Entry 9OX9 (electron microscopy, 2.85 A resolution); this record covers chains D and E of the 6 polymer chains in the assembly.

== Chain D (and E) ==
Protein: vesicle-fusing ATPase
From: Schistosoma mansoni
Notes: EC 3.6.4.6; chain E of this document is another copy of the same molecule, construct and numbering; everything in this record applies to it too
Reference sequence: G4M0P7 (G4M0P7_SCHMA); residues 1-803 here = UniProt positions 1-803
Sequence (839 residues; row label = number of the first residue in the row; numbers below 1 keep their minus sign (Met-35 is residue -35)):
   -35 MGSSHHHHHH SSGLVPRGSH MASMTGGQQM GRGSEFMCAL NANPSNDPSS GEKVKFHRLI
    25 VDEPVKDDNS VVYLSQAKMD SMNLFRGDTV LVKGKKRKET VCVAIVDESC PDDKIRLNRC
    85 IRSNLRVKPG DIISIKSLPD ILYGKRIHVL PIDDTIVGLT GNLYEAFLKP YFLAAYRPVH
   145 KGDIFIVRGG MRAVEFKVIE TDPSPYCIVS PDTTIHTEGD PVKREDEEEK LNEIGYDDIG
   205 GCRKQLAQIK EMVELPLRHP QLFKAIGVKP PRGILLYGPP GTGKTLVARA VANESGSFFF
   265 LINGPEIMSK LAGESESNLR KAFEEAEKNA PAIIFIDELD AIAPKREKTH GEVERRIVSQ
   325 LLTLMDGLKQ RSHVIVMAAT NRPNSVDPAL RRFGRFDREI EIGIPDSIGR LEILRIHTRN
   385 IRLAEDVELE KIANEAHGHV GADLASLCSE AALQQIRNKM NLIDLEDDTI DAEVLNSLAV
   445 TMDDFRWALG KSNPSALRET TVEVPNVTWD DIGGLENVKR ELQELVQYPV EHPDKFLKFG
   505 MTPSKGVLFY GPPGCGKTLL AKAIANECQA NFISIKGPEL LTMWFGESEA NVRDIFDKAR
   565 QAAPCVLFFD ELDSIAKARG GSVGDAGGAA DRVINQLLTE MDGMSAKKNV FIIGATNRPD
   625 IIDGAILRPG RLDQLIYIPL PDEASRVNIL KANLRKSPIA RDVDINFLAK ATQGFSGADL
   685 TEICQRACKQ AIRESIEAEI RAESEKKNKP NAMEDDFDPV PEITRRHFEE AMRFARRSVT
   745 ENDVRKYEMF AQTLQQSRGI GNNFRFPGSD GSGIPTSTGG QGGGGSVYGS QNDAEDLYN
Disordered / not traced: -35 to 192, 428-433, 551-553, 583-591, 710-719, 759-803 (chain E: -35 to 192, 428-433, 551-553, 583-591, 709-719, 759-803)
Construct notes: initiating methionine (-35); expression tag (-34 to 0)
Ligand contacts: cb-5083 (JDP; 1-[4-(benzylamino)-7,8-dihydro-5H-pyrano[4,3-d]pyrimidin-2-yl]-2-methyl-1H-indole-4-carboxamide): Val471, Asp475, Ile476, Gly518, Cys519, Gly520, Leu523, Ser649, Asn652, Ile653, Ala656, Asn657, Gly681, Ala682, Thr685
What the authors report for this chain:
  - specificity-determining residues: Asn652 (proposed by the authors, not directly observed)

== Interface between chain D and chain E ==
Residue-residue contacts - 75 pairs, chain D then chain E:
  Lys194(D) - Arg335(E)
  Pro244(D) - Phe357(E)
  Pro269(D) - Ser323(E)
  Pro269(D) - Thr327(E)
  Glu270(D) - Thr327(E)
  Met272(D) - Arg320(E)
  Met272(D) - Ser323(E)
  Ser273(D) - Arg320(E)
  Ser273(D) - Ser323(E)
  Ser273(D) - Gln324(E)  hydrogen bond
  Ser273(D) - Thr327(E)
  Lys274(D) - Arg320(E)  hydrogen bond (backbone-side chain)
  Leu275(D) - Arg320(E)
  Glu302(D) - Arg359(E)  salt bridge
  Ala305(D) - Arg310(E)
  Thr313(D) - Arg319(E)  hydrogen bond (backbone-side chain)
  Val317(D) - Glu316(E)
  Glu318(D) - Glu316(E)
  Glu318(D) - Arg319(E)  salt bridge
  Ile385(D) - Ile230(E)
  Arg386(D) - Ile230(E)
  Val404(D) - Phe357(E)  hydrophobic
  Ala406(D) - Phe357(E)  hydrophobic
  Asp407(D) - Phe357(E)
  Ser413(D) - Val232(E)
  Ser413(D) - Lys233(E)
  Glu414(D) - Arg362(E)  salt bridge
  Ala416(D) - Ile230(E)
  Ala416(D) - Val232(E)  hydrophobic
  Leu417(D) - Glu215(E)
  Leu417(D) - Phe227(E)  hydrophobic
  Leu417(D) - Val232(E)
  Ile420(D) - Leu226(E)  hydrophobic
  Ile420(D) - Phe227(E)  hydrophobic
  Arg421(D) - Glu215(E)  salt bridge
  Leu439(D) - Leu226(E)  hydrophobic
  Leu442(D) - Ile230(E)  hydrophobic
  Val444(D) - Ile230(E)  hydrophobic
  Gly454(D) - Lys612(E)
  Ser456(D) - Lys612(E)
  Asn457(D) - Arg564(E)
  Asn457(D) - Lys612(E)  hydrogen bond
  Ser459(D) - Phe357(E)
  Arg462(D) - Arg557(E)
  Arg462(D) - Arg564(E)
  Arg462(D) - Glu604(E)  salt bridge
  Lys540(D) - Asp606(E)  salt bridge
  Pro542(D) - Leu602(E)  hydrophobic
  Leu545(D) - Asn599(E)
  Thr546(D) - Asn599(E)
  Thr546(D) - Thr603(E)
  Phe549(D) - Arg596(E)
  Lys660(D) - Gly504(E)
  Ser661(D) - Phe503(E)
  Pro662(D) - Lys502(E)
  Pro662(D) - Phe503(E)
  Cys692(D) - Phe503(E)
  Cys692(D) - Met505(E)  hydrophobic
  Lys693(D) - Leu489(E)
  Lys693(D) - Met505(E)
  Lys693(D) - Ser508(E)
  Lys693(D) - Gln638(E)
  Ala695(D) - Phe503(E)  hydrophobic
  Ile696(D) - Phe500(E)  hydrophobic
  Ile696(D) - Phe503(E)  hydrophobic
  Arg697(D) - Glu488(E)  salt bridge
  Ser699(D) - Lys499(E)  hydrogen bond (backbone-side chain)
  Ser699(D) - Phe503(E)
  Ile700(D) - Tyr492(E)  hydrophobic
  Ile700(D) - His496(E)
  Ile700(D) - Lys499(E)
  Glu703(D) - His496(E)
  Val724(D) - Lys502(E)  hydrogen bond (backbone-side chain)
  Val724(D) - Phe503(E)
  Ile727(D) - Phe503(E)  hydrophobic
Interface residues without a listed pair, chain D (61 interface residues in all): Gly245, Lys312, His314, Asn384, Glu399, Gln419, Glu543, Glu575, Gln689, Pro725, Glu726
Interface residues without a listed pair, chain E (47 interface residues in all): Leu219, Gly231, Gly315, Leu326, Arg356, Arg484, Gln600, Lys611, Arg632

== Overview ==
61 residues of chain D face 47 of chain E across their interface, with 6 hydrogen bonds and 7 salt bridges.
Polar pairs include Glu302(D)-Arg359(E), Glu318(D)-Arg319(E) and Glu414(D)-Arg362(E). Ligands of chain D:
cb-5083. From the paper: the specificity determinant Asn652(D).
Chain D and chain E are both vesicle-fusing ATPase (Schistosoma mansoni); the structure, Cryo-EM structure of
S. Mansoni p97 bound to CB-5083, was determined by electron microscopy, deposited together with 9P00, 9P01,
9P02 and 9P07.
